Entry 8P7D (electron microscopy, 4.20 A resolution (low resolution: residue-level contacts below are approximate; hydrogen-bond / salt-bridge calls are withheld)); this record covers chains D and R of the 4 polymer chains in the assembly.

# Chain D
Name: Serine--tRNA ligase, cytoplasmic
From: Homo sapiens
Notes: EC 6.1.1.11
Reference sequence: P49591 (SYSC_HUMAN); residue numbers follow UniProt; this construct covers 1-514
Amino-acid sequence (514 residues; row label = number of the first residue in the row):
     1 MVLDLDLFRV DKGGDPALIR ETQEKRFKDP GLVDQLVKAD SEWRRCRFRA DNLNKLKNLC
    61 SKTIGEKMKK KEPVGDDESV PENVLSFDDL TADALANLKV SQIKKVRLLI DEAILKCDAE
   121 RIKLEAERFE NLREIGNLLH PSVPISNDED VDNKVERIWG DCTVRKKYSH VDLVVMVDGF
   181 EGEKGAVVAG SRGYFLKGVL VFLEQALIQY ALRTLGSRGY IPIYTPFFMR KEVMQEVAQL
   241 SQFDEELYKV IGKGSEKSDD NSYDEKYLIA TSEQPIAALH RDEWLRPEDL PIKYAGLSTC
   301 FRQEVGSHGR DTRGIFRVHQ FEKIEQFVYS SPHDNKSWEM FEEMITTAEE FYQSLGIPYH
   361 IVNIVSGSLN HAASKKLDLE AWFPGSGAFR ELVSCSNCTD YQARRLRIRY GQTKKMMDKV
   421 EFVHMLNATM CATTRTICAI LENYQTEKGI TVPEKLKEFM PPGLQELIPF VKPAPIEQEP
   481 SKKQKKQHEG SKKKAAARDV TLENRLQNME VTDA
Not modelled in the structure: 1-152, 256-263, 476-514
Swiss-Prot annotation at these positions:
  - motif: Lys482 to Lys494 (Nuclear localization signal)
  - binding site (L-serine): Thr271, Arg302, Glu325, Asn427
  - binding site (ATP): Arg302 to Glu304, Val318 to Phe321, Glu391 to Ser394
  - site: Thr429 (Important for serine binding)
  - modified residue: Met1 (N-acetylmethionine), Ser241 (Phosphoserine), Lys323 (N6-acetyllysine)
  - natural variant: Asp172 (D172N: In NEDMAS), Arg213 (R213L: In NEDMAS), Arg302 (R302C: In NEDMAS), Arg390 (R390C: In NEDMAS)
  - mutagenesis: Val2 to Gly14 (Abolishes DNA binding), Arg9 (R9A: Strongly decreased enzyme activity), Arg44 (R44A: Abolishes enzyme activity), Asp51 (D51A: Abolishes enzyme activity), Asn54 (N54A: Strongly decreased enzyme activity), Lys55 (K55A: Moderately decreased enzyme activity), Asn58 (N58A: Moderately decreased enzyme activity), Ser61 (S61A: Moderately decreased enzyme activity), Gly75 to Asn97 (Decreased enzyme activity. Abolishes DNA binding), Lys104 (K104A: Moderately decreased enzyme activity), Arg107 (R107A: Moderately decreased enzyme activity), Gly254 to Asn261 (Mildly decreased enzyme activity. Nearly abolishes DNA binding), 8 further mutagenesis entries in UniProt

# Chain R
Molecule: Serine tRNA
From: Trichoplusia ni
Sequence (85 nucleotides; each row starts with the number of its first residue; note: 1 number in that range is skipped by the numbering (no residue carries it; nothing is unmodelled there); a row labelled like 47A-47I holds insertion residues (47A, then the next letters in order)):
     1 GCAGUGGUGG CXGAGU
    18 GGU
   20A U
    21 AAGGCGUCGG AXUUGAXAUC CGAUUCG
47A-47I CUCUGCGAG
    48 XGUGGGUUCG AAUCCCACCC ACUGCGCCA
Not modelled in the structure: 75-76
Modified residues: 4AC (N(4)-acetylcytidine-5'-monophosphate) at position 12, OMG (o2'-methylguanosine-5'-monophosphate) at position 18, H2U (5,6-dihydrouridine-5'-monophosphate) at position 20, M2G (N2-dimethylguanosine-5'-monophosphate) at position 26, JMH (3-Methylcytidine- 5'-monophosphate) at position 32, 6IA (N6-isopentenyl-adenosine-5'-monophosphate) at position 37, PSU (pseudouridine-5'-monophosphate) at position 39, OMU (o2'-methyluridine 5'-monophosphate) at position 44, 5MC (5-methylcytidine-5'-monophosphate) at position 48, 5MU (5-methyluridine 5'-monophosphate) at position 54, PSU (pseudouridine-5'-monophosphate) at position 55, 1MA (6-hydro-1-methyladenosine-5'-monophosphate) at position 58
Glycans and other covalent adducts: covalent link U16-OMG_18
Metal / ion sites: Mg2+ site 1: G9, 4AC_12; Mg2+ site 2 near 5MC_48 (its only coordinating residue here)

# Chain D / chain R interface
Residue-residue contacts (16; chain D residue first):
  Ala186(D) with C67(R); A68(R)
  Gly190(D) with C67(R)
  Ser191(D) with C67(R); A68(R)
  Arg192(D) with A68(R)
  Gly306(D) with G1(R); G73(R)
  Ser307(D) with C72(R)
  His308(D) with C72(R); G73(R); C74(R)
  Arg310(D) with U70(R)
  Arg313(D) with C69(R); U70(R)
  Arg317(D) with C74(R)
Other interface residues (no listed pair), chain D (11 interface residues in all): Gly309

# In short
11 residues of chain D face 8 of chain R across their interface. The Mg2+ site 1 is built by G9(R) and
4AC_12(R). UniProt lists 4 L-serine-binding residues, 11 ATP-binding residues and 43 mutagenesis sites on
chain D.
Here chain D is Serine--tRNA ligase, cytoplasmic (Homo sapiens) and chain R is Serine tRNA (Trichoplusia ni).
Entry 8P7D (CryoEM structure of METTL6 tRNA SerRS complex in a 1:1:2 stoichiometry) was determined by electron
microscopy (same publication as 8P7B, 8P7C, 8OWX and 8OWY).
